PDB entry 8EJD | electron microscopy, 3.80 A resolution | chains C and a of the 6 polymer chains in the assembly

== Chain C ==
Protein: Glycoprotein G1
Source organism: Lassa mammarenavirus
Reference sequence: P08669 (GLYC_LASSJ); numbering as in UniProt (aligned over 1-259)
Sequence (259 residues; each row starts with the number of its first residue):
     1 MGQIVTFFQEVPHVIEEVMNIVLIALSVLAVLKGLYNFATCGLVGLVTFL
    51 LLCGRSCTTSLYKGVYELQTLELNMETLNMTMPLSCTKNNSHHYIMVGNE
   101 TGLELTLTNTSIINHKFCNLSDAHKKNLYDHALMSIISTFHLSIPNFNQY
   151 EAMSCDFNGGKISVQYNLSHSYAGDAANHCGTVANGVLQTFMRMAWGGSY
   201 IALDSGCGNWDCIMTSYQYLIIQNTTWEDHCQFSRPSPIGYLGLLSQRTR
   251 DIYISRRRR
Not modelled in the structure: 1-58, 256-259
Disulfide bonds: Cys86-Cys231, Cys118-Cys155, Cys180-Cys212
Glycans and other covalent adducts: glycan linked to Asn79, Asn109; N-acetylglucosamine (NAG) linked to Asn89, Asn99, Asn119, Asn167, Asn224
Construct notes: engineered mutation Cys207 (Arg in P08669), Arg258 (Leu in P08669), Arg259 (Leu in P08669)
Swiss-Prot annotation at these positions:
  - binding site (Zn(2+)): Cys57
  - site: Lys33 (Important for GP-C-mediated membrane fusion), Thr58, Thr59 (Cleavage)
  - lipidation: Gly2 (N-myristoyl glycine)
  - glycosylation (N-linked (GlcNAc...) asparagine): Asn79, Asn89, Asn99, Asn109, Asn119, Asn167, Asn224
What the authors report for this chain:
  - post-translational modification sites: Asn99

== Chain a ==
Protein: Glycoprotein G2
Source organism: Lassa mammarenavirus
Reference sequence: P08669 (GLYC_LASSJ); residue numbers follow UniProt; this construct covers 260-424
Sequence (406 residues; each row starts with the number of its first residue):
   260 GTFTWTLSDSEGKDTPGGYCLTRWMLIEAELKCFGNTAVAKCNEKHDEEF
   310 CDMLRLFDFNKQAIQRLKAPAQMSIQLINKAVNALINDQLIMKNHLRDIM
   360 CIPYCNYSKYWYLNHTTTGRTSLPKCWLVSNGSYLNETHFSDDIEQQADN
   410 MITEMLQKEYMERQGGSGGSGGSGGSGGSEKAAKAEEAARKMEELFKKHK
   460 IVAVLRANSVEEAIEKAVAVFAGGVHLIEITFTVPDADTVIKALSVLKEK
   510 GAIIGAGTVTSVEQCRKAVESGAEFIVSPHLDEEISQFCKEKGVFYMPGV
   560 MTPTELVKAMKLGHDILKLFPGEVVGPEFVKAMKGPFPNVKFVPTGGVDL
   610 DNVCEWFDAGVLAVGVGDALVEGDPDEVREKAKEFVEKIRGCTEGSLEWS
   660 HPQFEK
Not modelled in the structure: 425-665
Disulfide bonds: Cys279-Cys292, Cys301-Cys310, Cys364-Cys385
Glycans and other covalent adducts: glycan linked to Asn365; N-acetylglucosamine (NAG) linked to Asn373, Asn390, Asn395
Construct notes: engineered mutation Pro329 (Glu in P08669), Cys360 (Gly in P08669); expression tag (425-665)
Swiss-Prot annotation at these positions:
  - glycosylation (N-linked (GlcNAc...) asparagine): Asn365, Asn373, Asn390, Asn395
What the authors report for this chain:
  - conformationally variable residues (loop rearrangement): Gly260 to Gly276

== Interface between chain C and chain a ==
Pairs across the interface (11):
  Gln189(C) - Lys339(a)
  Cys207(C) - Leu326(a)
  Gly208(C) - Leu326(a)
  Gly208(C) - Lys327(a)  hydrogen bond (backbone-backbone)
  Asp211(C) - Ser333(a)  hydrogen bond
  Asp211(C) - Gln335(a)  hydrogen bond
  Arg248(C) - Asn342(a)  hydrogen bond
  Arg248(C) - Asp347(a)  salt bridge
  Thr249(C) - Asn342(a)  hydrogen bond
  Asp251(C) - Gln335(a)
  Asp251(C) - Asn338(a)  hydrogen bond
Interface residues without a listed pair, chain C (9 interface residues in all): Asn209, Trp210
Interface residues without a listed pair, chain a (9 interface residues in all): Pro329

== Overview ==
Chain C and chain a each contribute 9 residues to their interface, with 6 hydrogen bonds and 1 salt bridge.
Among the polar pairs are Arg248(C)-Asp347(a), Asp211(C)-Ser333(a) and Asp211(C)-Gln335(a).
N-acetylglucosamine is covalently linked to Asn89(C), Asn99(C), Asn119(C), Asn167(C) and Asn224(C). From the
paper: a modification site at Asn99(C); conformational variability at Gly260(a).
Here chain C is Glycoprotein G1 and chain a is Glycoprotein G2, both from Lassa mammarenavirus. Entry 8EJD
(Structure of lineage IV Lassa virus glycoprotein complex (strain Josiah)) was determined by electron
microscopy, deposited together with 8EJE, 8EJF, 8EJG and 8EJI.
